8A6D - chain A; structure by X-ray diffraction, 1.80 A resolution.

== Chain A ==
Molecule: Rhodopsin
From: Bos taurus
UniProt: P02699 (OPSD_BOVIN); numbering as in UniProt (aligned over 1-348)
Amino-acid sequence (348 residues; numbered 1 to 348; the number before each row is that of its first residue):
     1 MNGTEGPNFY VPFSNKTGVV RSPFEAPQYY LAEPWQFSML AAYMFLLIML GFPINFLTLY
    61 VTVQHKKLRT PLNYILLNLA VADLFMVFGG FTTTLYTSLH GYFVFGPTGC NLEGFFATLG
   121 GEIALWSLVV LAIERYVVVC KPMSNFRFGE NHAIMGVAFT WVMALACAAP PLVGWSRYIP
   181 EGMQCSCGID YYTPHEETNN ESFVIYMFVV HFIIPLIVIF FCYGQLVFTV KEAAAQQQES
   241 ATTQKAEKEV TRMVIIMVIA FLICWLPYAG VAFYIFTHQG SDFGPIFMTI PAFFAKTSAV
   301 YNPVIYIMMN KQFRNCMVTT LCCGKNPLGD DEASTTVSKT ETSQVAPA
Disordered / not traced: 143-146, 230-244, 323-348
UniProt features mapped onto this chain:
  - region: Asp330 to Ala348 (Interaction with SAG)
  - motif: Glu134 to Tyr136 ('Ionic lock' involved in activated form stabilization)
  - binding site (Zn(2+)): Glu201, Gln279
  - site: Glu113 (Plays an important role in the conformation switch to the active conformation)
  - modified residue: Met1 (N-acetylmethionine), Lys296 (N6-(retinylidene)lysine), Ser334 (Phosphoserine), Thr335 (Phosphothreonine), Thr336 (Phosphothreonine), Ser338 (Phosphoserine), Thr340 (Phosphothreonine), Thr342 (Phosphothreonine), Ser343 (Phosphoserine)
  - lipidation (S-palmitoyl cysteine): Cys322, Cys323
  - glycosylation (N-linked (GlcNAc...) asparagine): Asn2, Asn15
  - mutagenesis: Asn2 (N2C: Stabilized by a disulfide bond and normal light absorption; when associated with C-282 and D-15), Asn15 (N15D: Normal light absorption; when associated with C-2 and C-282), Gly90 (G90D: Increased thermal stability and decreased retinal uptake. Decreases stability of the inactive conformation), Thr94 (T94I: Stabilizes the activated conformation and hinders hydrolysis of the covalent bond that retains all-trans-retinol), Glu113 (E113Q: Causes shift to the activated conformation), Met257 (M257Y: Causes shift to the activated conformation), Asp282 (D282C: Stabilized by a disulfide bond and normal light absorption; when associated with C-2 and D-15)
Disulfide bonds: Cys110-Cys187
Covalent attachments: acetyl group (ACE) linked to Met1; N-acetylglucosamine (NAG) linked to Asn2, Asn15; retinal (RET) linked to Lys296; palmitic acid (PLM) linked to Cys322
Ligand contacts: retinal (RET): Glu113, Ala117, Thr118, Gly121, Glu122, Leu125, Ser186, Cys187, Ile189, Tyr191, Met207, His211, Phe212, Phe261, Trp265, Tyr268, Ala269, Ala292
From the paper describing this entry:
  - binding site for retinal: Gly121, Glu122

== Summary ==
Acetyl group is covalently linked to Met1. Covalently linked retinal: at Lys296. N-acetylglucosamine is
covalently linked to Asn2 and Asn15. Covalently linked palmitic acid: at Cys322. UniProt lists Zn2+-binding
residues Glu201 and Gln279 and 7 mutagenesis sites. The paper reports a binding site for retinal at Gly121 and
Glu122.
Chain A is Rhodopsin (Bos taurus); the structure, 10 picosecond light activated crystal structure of bovine
rhodopsin in Lipidic Cubic Phase, was determined by X-ray diffraction (same publication as 7ZBC, 7ZBE and
8A6C).
